Entry 7THO (X-ray diffraction, 2.75 A resolution); this record covers chains A and L of the 5 polymer chains in the assembly.

Chain A:
Protein: Integrin alpha-IIb
Organism: Homo sapiens
UniProt: P08514 (ITA2B_HUMAN); residues 1-454 here correspond to UniProt positions 32-485 (UniProt number = residue number + 31)
Chain sequence (454 residues; row label = number of the first residue in the row):
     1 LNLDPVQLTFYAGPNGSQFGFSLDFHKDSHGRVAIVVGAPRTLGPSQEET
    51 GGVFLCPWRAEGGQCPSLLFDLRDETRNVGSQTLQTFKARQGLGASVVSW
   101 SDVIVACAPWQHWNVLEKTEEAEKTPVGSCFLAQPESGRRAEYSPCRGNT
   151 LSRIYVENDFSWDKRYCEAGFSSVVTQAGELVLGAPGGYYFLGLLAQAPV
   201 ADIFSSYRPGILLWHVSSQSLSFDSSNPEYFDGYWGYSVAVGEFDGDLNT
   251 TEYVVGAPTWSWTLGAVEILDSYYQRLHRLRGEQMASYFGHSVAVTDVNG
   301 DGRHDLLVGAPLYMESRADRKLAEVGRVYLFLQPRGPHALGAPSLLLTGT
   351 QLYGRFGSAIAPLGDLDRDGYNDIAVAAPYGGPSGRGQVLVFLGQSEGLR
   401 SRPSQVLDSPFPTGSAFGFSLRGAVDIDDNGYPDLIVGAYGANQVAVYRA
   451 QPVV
Curated features (UniProtKB/Swiss-Prot):
  - binding site (Ca(2+)): Glu243, Asp245, Asp247, Thr250, Glu252, Asp297, Asn299, Asp301, Arg303, Asp305, Asp365, Asp367, Asp369, Tyr371, Asp373, Asp426, Asp428, Asn430, Tyr432, Asp434
  - glycosylation (N-linked (GlcNAc...) asparagine): Asn15, Asn249
Disulfides: Cys56-Cys65, Cys107-Cys130, Cys146-Cys167
Metal / ion sites: Ca2+ site 1: Glu243, Asp245, Asp247, Thr250, Glu252; Ca2+ site 2: Asp297, Asn299, Asp301, Arg303, Asp305; Ca2+ site 3: Asp365, Asp367, Asp369, Tyr371, Asp373; Ca2+ site 4: Asp426, Asp428, Asn430, Tyr432, Asp434
What the authors report for this chain:
  - binding site for Eptifibatide: Asp224

Chain L:
Protein: Fab light chain
Organism: Mus musculus
Notes: antibody fragment or engineered binder
Chain sequence (214 residues; numbered 1 to 214; the number before each row is that of its first residue):
     1 DILMTQSPSSMSVSLGDTVSITCHASQGISSNIGWLQQKPGKSFMGLIYY
    51 GTNLVDGVPSRFSGSGSGADYSLTISSLDSEDFADYYCVQYAQLPYTFGG
   101 GTKLEIKRADAAPTVSIFPPSSEQLTSGGASVVCFLNNFYPKDINVKWKI
   151 DGSERQNGVLNSWTDQDSKDSTYSMSSTLTLTKDEYERHNSYTCEATHKT
   201 STSPIVKSFNRNEC
Disulfides: Cys23-Cys88, Cys134-Cys194

Chain A / chain L interface:
Pairs across the interface (19):
  Arg77(A) with Asn32(L), hydrogen bond; Tyr50(L); Tyr91(L)
  Asn78(A) with Ser30(L); Asn32(L), hydrogen bond (backbone-side chain)
  Val79(A) with Asn32(L); Tyr91(L); Ala92(L)
  Gly80(A) with Tyr91(L), hydrogen bond (backbone-backbone); Ala92(L), hydrogen bond (backbone-backbone); Leu94(L)
  Ser81(A) with Ala92(L), hydrogen bond (backbone-backbone); Gln93(L); Leu94(L), hydrogen bond (side chain-backbone)
  Arg208(A) with Tyr49(L); Asn53(L)
  Pro209(A) with Tyr50(L)
  Gly210(A) with Tyr50(L)
  Ile211(A) with Tyr50(L), hydrophobic
Interface residues without a listed pair, chain L (10 interface residues in all): Asp56

In short:
9 residues of chain A and 10 residues of chain L are in contact; the contacts include 6 hydrogen bonds. Among
the polar pairs are Arg77(A)-Asn32(L), Asn78(A)-Asn32(L) and Ser81(A)-Leu94(L). Glu243(A), Asp245(A),
Asp247(A), Thr250(A) and Glu252(A) coordinate Ca2+ site 1. From UniProt: 20 Ca2+-binding residues on chain A.
From the paper: a binding site for Eptifibatide at Asp224(A).
Chain A is Integrin alpha-IIb (Homo sapiens) and chain L is Fab light chain (Mus musculus); the structure,
Integrin alpha IIB beta3 complex with Eptifibatide, was determined by X-ray diffraction (same publication as
7L8P, 7TCT, 7TD8, 7TMZ, 7TPD, 7U60 and 15 further entries).
